PDB entry 9CE5 | electron microscopy, 2.66 A resolution | chains A and B of the 28 polymer chains in the assembly

[Chain A (and B)]
Protein: Proteasome subunit alpha
From: Mycobacterium tuberculosis
Notes: chain B of this document is another copy of the same molecule, construct and numbering; everything in this record applies to it too
UniProt: P9WHU1 (PSA_MYCTU); residues 1-248 here = UniProt positions 1-248
Amino-acid sequence (248 residues; row label = number of the first residue in the row):
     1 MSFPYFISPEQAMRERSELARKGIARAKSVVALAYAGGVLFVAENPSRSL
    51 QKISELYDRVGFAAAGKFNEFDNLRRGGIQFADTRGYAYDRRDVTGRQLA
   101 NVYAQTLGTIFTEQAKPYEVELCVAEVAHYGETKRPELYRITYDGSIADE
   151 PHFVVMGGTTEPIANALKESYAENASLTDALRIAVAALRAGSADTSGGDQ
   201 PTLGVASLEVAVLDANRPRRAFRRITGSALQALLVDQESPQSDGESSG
Unresolved in the structure: 1-7, 191-202, 235-248
Swiss-Prot annotation at these positions:
  - modified residue: S2 (N-acetylserine), T84 (Phosphothreonine), T178 (Phosphothreonine), T202 (Phosphothreonine)
What the authors report for this chain:
  - mutagenesis - Q98K (3-fold): decreased catalytic activity
  - mutagenesis - S17F: unchanged catalytic activity
  - mutagenesis - K52F: increased catalytic activity
  - allosteric site: Q98 (proposed by the authors, not directly observed)

[Interface between chain A and chain B]
Residue-residue contacts - 8 pairs, chain A then chain B:
  E15(A) with S8(B), hydrogen bond (side chain-backbone)
  L19(A) with E10(B)
  K22(A) with E10(B)
  S49(A) with R97(B), hydrogen bond; Y139(B)
  N69(A) with Q105(B), hydrogen bond (backbone-side chain)
  N73(A) with Q105(B), hydrogen bond
  K116(A) with M13(B)
Other interface residues (no listed pair), chain A (12 interface residues in all): E18, S47, L50, K67, F68
Other interface residues (no listed pair), chain B (11 interface residues in all): P9, N101, D144, I147, D149

[Overview]
12 residues of chain A face 11 of chain B across their interface; the contacts include 4 hydrogen bonds. Polar
pairs include E15(A)-S8(B), S49(A)-R97(B) and N69(A)-Q105(B). The paper reports that Q98K of chain A reduces
catalytic activity; an allosteric site at Q98(A); 3 substitutions were tested in all.
Chain A and chain B are both Proteasome subunit alpha (Mycobacterium tuberculosis); the structure, 20S
Proteasome core particle, was determined by electron microscopy, deposited together with 9CE7, 9CE8, 9CEB,
9CEE and 9CEG.
